PDB entry 2X8B | X-ray diffraction, 2.95 A resolution | chains A and B

[Chain A]
Protein: Acethylcholinesterase
From: Homo sapiens
Notes: EC 3.1.1.7
UniProtKB: P22303 (ACES_HUMAN); residues 1-583 here correspond to UniProt positions 32-614 (UniProt number = residue number + 31)
Amino-acid sequence (583 residues; each row starts with the number of its first residue):
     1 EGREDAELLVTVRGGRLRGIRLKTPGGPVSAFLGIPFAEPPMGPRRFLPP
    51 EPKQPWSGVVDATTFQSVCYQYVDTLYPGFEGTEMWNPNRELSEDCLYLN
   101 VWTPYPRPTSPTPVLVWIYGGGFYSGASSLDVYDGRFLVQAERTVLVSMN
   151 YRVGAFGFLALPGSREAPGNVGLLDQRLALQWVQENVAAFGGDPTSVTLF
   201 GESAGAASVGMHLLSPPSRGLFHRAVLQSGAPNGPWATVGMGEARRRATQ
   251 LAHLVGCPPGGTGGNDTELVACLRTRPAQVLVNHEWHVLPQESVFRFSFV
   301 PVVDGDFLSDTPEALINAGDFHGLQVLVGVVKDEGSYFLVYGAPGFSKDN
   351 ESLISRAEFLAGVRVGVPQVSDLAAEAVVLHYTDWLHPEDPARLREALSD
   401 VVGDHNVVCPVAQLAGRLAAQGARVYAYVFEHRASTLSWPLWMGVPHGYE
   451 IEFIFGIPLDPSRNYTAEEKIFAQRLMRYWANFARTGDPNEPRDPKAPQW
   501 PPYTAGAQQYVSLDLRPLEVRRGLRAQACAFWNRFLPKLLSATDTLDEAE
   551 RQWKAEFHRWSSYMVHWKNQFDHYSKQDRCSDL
Disordered / not traced: 1-4, 259-264, 548-583
Modified positions: S203 (O-[N,N-dimethylphosphoramidate]-L-serine; SEN)
UniProt features mapped onto this chain:
  - active site (Charge relay system): E334, H447
  - binding site (galanthamine): W86, Y337
  - binding site (huperzine A): W86, Y133, Y337
  - binding site (huprine W): G122, W439, H447
  - glycosylation (N-linked (GlcNAc...) asparagine): N265, N350, N464
Cystine bridges: C69-C96, C257-C272, C409-C529
Covalent attachments: N-acetylglucosamine (NAG) linked to N350

[Chain B]
Protein: Fasciculin-2
From: Dendroaspis angusticeps
UniProtKB: P0C1Z0 (TXFA2_DENAN); residues 1-61 here = UniProt positions 1-61
Amino-acid sequence (61 residues; row label = number of the first residue in the row):
     1 TMCYSHTTTSRAILTNCGENSCYRKSRRHPPKMVLGRGCGCPPGDDNLEV
    51 KCCTSPDKCNY
UniProt features mapped onto this chain:
  - site: M33 (Blocks the entrance of the active site gorge of hAChE)
  - mutagenesis: T8 to T9 (18-fold increase in inhibition potency), T8 (T8V: 2.5-fold increase in affinity for TcAChE. 2.1-fold decrease in affinity for TcAChE; when associated with N-9. 1.9-fold increase in affinity for TcAChE ...), T9 (T9N: 9.0-fold decrease in affinity for TcAChE. 2.1-fold decrease in affinity for TcAChE; when associated with V-8. 1.9-fold increase in affinity for TcAChE ...), R11 (R11K: 1.7-fold decrease in affinity for TcAChE. 1.9-fold increase in affinity for TcAChE; when associated with V-8, N-9 and R-29 [FasDesK32]. 3.9-fold decrease in affinity for TcAChE ...), R24 (R24T: 13-fold decrease in inhibition potency), K25 (K25L: No significant difference in inhibition potency), R27 (R27W: 49-fold decrease in inhibition potency), R28 (R28D: No significant difference in inhibition potency), H29 (H29D: 73-fold increase in inhibition potency; H29R: 6.0-fold increase in affinity for TcAChE. 1.9-fold increase in affinity for TcAChE; when associated with V-8, N-9 and K-11 [FasDesK32] ...), P30 (192-fold decrease in inhibition potency), P31 (P31R: 625-fold decrease in inhibition potency), K32 (K32G: 3-fold decrease in inhibition potency; K32R: 7.4-fold decrease in affinity for TcAChE. 3.9-fold decrease in affinity for TcAChE; when associated with V-8, N-9, K-11 and R-29 [FasDes]), 4 further mutagenesis entries in UniProt
Cystine bridges: C3-C22, C17-C39, C41-C52, C53-C59

[Interface between chain A and chain B]
Pairs across the interface (46):
  Y70(A) with T9(B)
  Q71(A) with T9(B)
  Y72(A) with T8(B); M33(B), hydrophobic; V34(B), hydrogen bond (side chain-backbone)
  V73(A) with T8(B), hydrogen bond (backbone-backbone); T9(B); S10(B)
  D74(A) with M33(B)
  T75(A) with H6(B); S10(B); V34(B), hydrogen bond (side chain-backbone); R37(B), hydrogen bond (backbone-side chain)
  L76(A) with V34(B), hydrophobic; R37(B), hydrogen bond (backbone-side chain)
  Y77(A) with Y61(B)
  P78(A) with Y4(B); A12(B), hydrophobic; R37(B); Y61(B)
  N87(A) with R11(B)
  P88(A) with R11(B)
  L92(A) with T9(B)
  Q279(A) with T7(B), hydrogen bond; T9(B), hydrogen bond
  V282(A) with T8(B)
  N283(A) with T8(B), hydrogen bond
  W286(A) with R27(B), hydrogen bond (backbone-side chain); M33(B), hydrophobic
  H287(A) with N47(B); L48(B)
  L289(A) with R27(B), hydrogen bond (backbone-side chain); P31(B)
  Q291(A) with R27(B); H29(B); N47(B)
  E292(A) with H29(B), salt bridge; P30(B), hydrogen bond (backbone-backbone)
  S293(A) with P30(B), hydrogen bond (backbone-backbone); P31(B)
  R296(A) with P31(B)
  Y341(A) with P31(B); K32(B), hydrogen bond (backbone-backbone); M33(B), hydrophobic
  K348(A) with Y61(B), hydrogen bond
  D349(A) with Y61(B), hydrogen bond
Other interface residues (no listed pair), chain A (28 interface residues in all): E84, G342, V365
Other interface residues (no listed pair), chain B (21 interface residues in all): R24, L35

[In short]
28 residues of chain A face 21 of chain B across their interface; the contacts include 15 hydrogen bonds and 1
salt bridge. Polar contacts include E292(A)-H29(B), Y72(A)-V34(B) and T75(A)-V34(B). N-acetylglucosamine is
covalently linked to N350(A).
Here chain A is Acethylcholinesterase (Homo sapiens) and chain B is Fasciculin-2 (Dendroaspis angusticeps).
Entry 2X8B (Crystal structure of human acetylcholinesterase inhibited by aged tabun and complexed with
fasciculin-II) was determined by X-ray diffraction.
